Entry 6U6X (X-ray diffraction, 2.58 A resolution); this record covers chains A and D of the 4 polymer chains in the assembly.

# Chain A (and D)
Protein: Deoxynucleoside triphosphate triphosphohydrolase SAMHD1
Source organism: Homo sapiens
Notes: EC 3.1.5.-; chain D of this document is another copy of the same molecule, construct and numbering; everything in this record applies to it too
Reference sequence: Q9Y3Z3 (SAMH1_HUMAN); residues 114-626 here = UniProt positions 114-626
Amino-acid sequence (533 residues; each row starts with the number of its first residue):
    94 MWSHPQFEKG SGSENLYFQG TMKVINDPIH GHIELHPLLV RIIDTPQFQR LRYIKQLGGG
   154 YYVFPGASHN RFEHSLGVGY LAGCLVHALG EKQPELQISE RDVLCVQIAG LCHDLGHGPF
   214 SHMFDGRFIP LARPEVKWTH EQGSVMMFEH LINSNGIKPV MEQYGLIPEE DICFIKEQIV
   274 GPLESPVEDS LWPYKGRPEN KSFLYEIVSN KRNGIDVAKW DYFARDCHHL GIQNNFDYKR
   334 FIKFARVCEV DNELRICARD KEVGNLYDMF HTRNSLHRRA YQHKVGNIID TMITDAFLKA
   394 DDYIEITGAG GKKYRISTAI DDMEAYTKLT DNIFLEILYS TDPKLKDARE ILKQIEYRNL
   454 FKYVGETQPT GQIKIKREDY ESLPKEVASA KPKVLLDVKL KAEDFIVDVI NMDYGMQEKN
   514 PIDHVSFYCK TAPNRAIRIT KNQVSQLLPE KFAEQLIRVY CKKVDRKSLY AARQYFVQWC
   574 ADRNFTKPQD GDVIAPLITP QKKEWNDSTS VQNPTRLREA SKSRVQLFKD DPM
Disordered / not traced: 94-113, 277-283, 304-305, 507-517, 523-545, 584-626 (chain D: 94-113, 277-283, 306-307, 507-514, 523-545, 584-626)
Disulfide bonds: Cys341-Cys350
Differences from the reference sequence: initiating methionine (94); expression tag (95-113); engineered mutation Ala311 (Asp in Q9Y3Z3)
Metal / ion sites: Zn2+: His167, His206
Swiss-Prot annotation at these positions:
  - active site: His233
  - binding site (GTP): Lys116, Val117, Asp137, Gln142, Arg145, Arg451, Lys455, Lys523
  - binding site (dATP): Asn119, Gln149, Val156, Arg164, His210, His215, Lys312, Tyr315, Asp319, Arg333, Arg352, Lys354, Asn358, Arg366, Gln375, His376, Lys377, Lys523
  - binding site (dCTP): Asn119, Gln149, Val156, Arg164, His210, His215, Lys312, Tyr315, Asp319, Arg333, Arg352, Lys354, Arg366, Arg372, Gln375, His376, Lys377, Lys523
  - binding site (dGTP): Asn119, Gln149, Leu150, Val156, Arg164, Lys312, Tyr315, Asp319, Arg333, Arg352, Lys354, Asn358, Arg366, Tyr374, Gln375, His376, Lys377, Lys523
  - binding site (dTTP): Asn119, Gln149, Val156, Arg164, His210, His215, Lys312, Tyr315, Asp319, Arg333, Arg352, Lys354, Gln375, His376, Lys377, Lys523
  - binding site (Mn(2+)): His167, His206, Asp207
  - modified residue: Thr592 (Microbial infection: Phosphothreonine)
  - cross-link (Glycyl lysine isopeptide (Lys-Gly)): Lys467 (interchain with G-Cter in SUMO2), Lys469 (interchain with G-Cter in SUMO2), Lys492 (interchain with G-Cter in SUMO2), Lys622 (interchain with G-Cter in SUMO2)
  - natural variant: Asp120 to His123 (deletion: In AGS5), His123 (H123P: In AGS5), Arg143 (R143C: In AGS5; R143H: In AGS5), Arg145 (R145Q: In AGS5), His167 (H167Y: In AGS5), Ile201 (I201N: In AGS5 and CHBL2), Gly209 (G209S: In AGS5), Met254 (M254V: In AGS5), Arg290 (R290H: In AGS5), Leu369 (L369S: In AGS5), Met385 (M385V: In AGS5), Ile448 (I448T: In AGS5), 1 further natural variant entry in UniProt
  - mutagenesis: Asp137 (D137A: Impairs homotetramerization and nearly abolishes dNTPase activity), Gln142 (Q142E/A: Impairs homotetramerization and nearly abolishes dNTPase activity; when associated with K-145), Arg143 (R143A: Abolished ability to restrict infection by viruses), Arg145 (R145A: Impairs homotetramerization and nearly abolishes dNTPase activity. Abolished ability to restrict infection by viruses; R145K: Impairs homotetramerization and nearly abolishes dNTPase activity ...), Gln149 (Q149A: Abolished dNTPase activity without affecting homotetramerization. Abolished dNTPase activity; when associated with A-319), Arg164 (R164A: Abolished ability to restrict infection by viruses), His167 (H167A: Abolished ability to restrict infection by viruses), His206 to Asp207 (Abolishes zinc binding and dNTPase activity. Does not affect ability to promote DNA end resection at stalled replication forks), His206 (H206A: Abolished ability to restrict infection by viruses), Asp207 (D207A: Abolished ability to restrict infection by viruses; D207N/A: Loss of dNTPase activity), His210 (H210A: Abolished dNTPase activity without affecting homotetramerization), His215 (H215A: Abolished dNTPase activity without affecting homotetramerization), 29 further mutagenesis entries in UniProt
Reported in the primary citation:
  - binding site for DNA sc-gs-sc-sc-dt: His125, Asp137, Gln142, Arg145
  - binding site for DNA sc-gs-sc-sc-dt: His376, Arg451
  - post-translational modification sites: Thr592 (citing earlier work)
  - mutagenesis - H376A: decreased binding to oligonucleotide
  - mutagenesis - R352A, K523A: unchanged binding to oligonucleotide
  - mutagenesis - R352A, K523A: decreased catalytic activity on GTP/dNTP
  - mutagenesis - R352A, K523A: decreased catalytic activity on dNTPase
  - mutagenesis - R352A, H376A, K523A: unchanged catalytic activity on dNTP depletion

# Interface between chain A and chain D
Pairs across the interface (67; chain A residue first):
  Ile118(A) - Pro158(D)  hydrophobic
  Asn119(A) - Pro158(D)
  Asn119(A) - Leu323(D)
  Pro121(A) - Gly159(D)
  Pro121(A) - His321(D)
  Pro121(A) - His322(D)
  Asp137(A) - Glu449(D)
  Asp137(A) - Tyr450(D)
  Asp137(A) - Arg451(D)
  Pro139(A) - Glu449(D)
  Pro139(A) - Tyr450(D)
  Gln142(A) - Glu449(D)
  Arg145(A) - Tyr154(D)  hydrogen bond (side chain-backbone)
  Arg145(A) - Tyr155(D)
  Tyr146(A) - Tyr155(D)  hydrogen bond
  Tyr146(A) - Phe427(D)
  Tyr146(A) - Leu428(D)  hydrophobic
  Tyr154(A) - Arg145(D)  hydrogen bond (backbone-side chain)
  Tyr154(A) - Asn163(D)  hydrogen bond
  Tyr154(A) - Phe165(D)
  Tyr154(A) - Glu166(D)  hydrogen bond
  Tyr155(A) - Arg145(D)
  Tyr155(A) - Tyr146(D)  hydrogen bond
  Pro158(A) - Ile118(D)  hydrophobic
  Pro158(A) - Asn119(D)
  Pro158(A) - Glu166(D)
  Pro158(A) - Leu169(D)  hydrophobic
  Gly159(A) - Pro121(D)
  Ser161(A) - Ser161(D)  hydrogen bond
  Ser161(A) - His162(D)  hydrogen bond (side chain-backbone)
  Ser161(A) - Glu166(D)
  His162(A) - Ser161(D)  hydrogen bond (backbone-side chain)
  Asn163(A) - Tyr154(D)  hydrogen bond
  Asn163(A) - Ser161(D)
  Phe165(A) - Pro158(D)  hydrophobic
  Glu166(A) - Tyr154(D)  hydrogen bond
  Glu166(A) - Pro158(D)
  Glu166(A) - Ser161(D)
  Leu169(A) - Pro158(D)  hydrophobic
  Asn248(A) - Tyr450(D)
  His321(A) - Pro121(D)
  His321(A) - His321(D)  hydrogen bond
  His322(A) - Pro121(D)
  His322(A) - His322(D)
  Leu323(A) - Asn119(D)  hydrogen bond (backbone-side chain)
  Thr400(A) - Thr434(D)
  Lys421(A) - Tyr432(D)
  Thr423(A) - Tyr432(D)  hydrogen bond
  Asn425(A) - Asn425(D)
  Asn425(A) - Leu428(D)
  Asn425(A) - Tyr432(D)
  Phe427(A) - Tyr146(D)
  Leu428(A) - Tyr146(D)  hydrophobic
  Leu428(A) - Asn425(D)
  Tyr432(A) - Thr420(D)
  Tyr432(A) - Lys421(D)  hydrogen bond (backbone-side chain)
  Tyr432(A) - Thr423(D)  hydrogen bond
  Tyr432(A) - Asn425(D)
  Thr434(A) - Thr400(D)
  Glu449(A) - Asp137(D)
  Glu449(A) - Thr138(D)
  Glu449(A) - Pro139(D)
  Glu449(A) - Gln142(D)
  Tyr450(A) - Asp137(D)
  Tyr450(A) - Pro139(D)
  Tyr450(A) - Asn248(D)
  Arg451(A) - Asp137(D)
Interface residues without a listed pair, chain A (38 interface residues in all): Thr138, Phe157, Gly324, Thr420, Glu429
Interface residues without a listed pair, chain D (38 interface residues in all): Gly324, Arg372, Glu429

# In short
The chain A/chain D interface involves 38 residues from each chain, with 16 hydrogen bonds. Among the polar
pairs are Arg145(A)-Tyr154(D), Tyr146(A)-Tyr155(D) and Tyr154(A)-Asn163(D). From the paper: a binding site for
DNA sc-gs-sc-sc-dt at His125(A), Asp137(A) and Gln142(A) among others; R352A and K523A of chain A reduce
catalytic activity on GTP/dNTP.
Both chains are Deoxynucleoside triphosphate triphosphohydrolase SAMHD1 (Homo sapiens). Entry 6U6X (Human
SAMHD1 bound to deoxyribo(C*G*C*C*T)-oligonucleotide) was determined by X-ray diffraction (same publication as
6U6Y and 6U6Z).
